3MVD - chains C and J of the 12 polymer chains in the assembly; structure by X-ray diffraction, 2.90 A resolution.

# Chain C
Molecule: Histone H2A
Source organism: Xenopus laevis
UniProtKB: Q6AZJ8 (Q6AZJ8_XENLA); residues 1-129 here correspond to UniProt positions 2-130 (UniProt number = residue number + 1)
Sequence (129 residues; row label = number of the first residue in the row):
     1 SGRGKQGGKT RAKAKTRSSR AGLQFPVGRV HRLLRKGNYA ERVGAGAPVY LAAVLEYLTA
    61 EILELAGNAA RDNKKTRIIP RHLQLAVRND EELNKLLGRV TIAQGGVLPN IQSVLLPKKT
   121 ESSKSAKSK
Not modelled in the structure: 1-11, 119-129

# Chain J
Molecule: 147-nt DNA strand
Notes: fragment: 147 BP Widom 601 DNA FRAGMENT (- strand)
Sequence (147 nucleotides; numbered 1 to 147; the number before each row is that of its first residue):
     1 ATCGGATGTA TATATCTGAC ACGTGCCTGG AGACTAGGGA GTAATCCCCT TGGCGGTTAA
    61 AACGCGGGGG ACAGCGCGTA CGTGCGTTTA AGCGGTGCTA GAGCTGTCTA CGACCAATTG
   121 AGCGGCCTCG GCACCGGGAT TCTCGAT
Not modelled in the structure: 147

# Chain C / chain J interface
Pairs across the interface (17):
  Ala12(C) - DA33(J)  hydrogen bond to the phosphate
  Ala14(C) - DA31(J)  phosphate contact
  Ala14(C) - DG32(J)  phosphate contact
  Lys15(C) - DA31(J)  hydrogen bond to the phosphate
  Lys15(C) - DG32(J)  hydrogen bond to the phosphate
  Thr16(C) - DA31(J)  sugar contact
  Arg17(C) - DA31(J)  salt bridge to the phosphate
  Arg20(C) - DG32(J)  salt bridge to the phosphate
  Gly28(C) - DA31(J)  phosphate contact
  Arg29(C) - DG30(J)  phosphate contact
  Arg32(C) - DG29(J)  phosphate contact
  Arg32(C) - DG30(J)  salt bridge to the phosphate
  Arg42(C) - DG37(J)  base contact
  Arg42(C) - DG39(J)  sugar contact
  Lys74(C) - DA12(J)  salt bridge to the phosphate
  Arg77(C) - DC20(J)  sugar contact
  Arg77(C) - DA21(J)  phosphate contact
Other interface residues (no listed pair), chain C (14 interface residues in all): Lys13, Glu41
Other interface residues (no listed pair), chain J (11 interface residues in all): DA40

# Summary
14 residues of chain C and 11 residues of chain J are in contact; the contacts include 3 hydrogen bonds and 4
salt bridges. Polar contacts include Ala12(C)-DA33(J), Lys15(C)-DA31(J) and Lys15(C)-DG32(J).
Chain C is Histone H2A (Xenopus laevis) and chain J is a 147-nt DNA strand; the structure, Crystal structure
of the chromatin factor RCC1 in complex with the nucleosome core particle, was determined by X-ray
diffraction.
